Entry 1NAM (X-ray diffraction, 2.70 A resolution); this record covers chains B and P of the 5 polymer chains in the assembly.

# Chain B
Protein: BM3.3 T Cell Receptor beta-Chain
From: Mus musculus
Notes: fragment: Fv Fragment, Variable Domain
Chain sequence (113 residues; numbered 1 to 116 plus 2 insertion-coded residues; 5 numbers in that range are skipped by the numbering (no residue carries them; nothing is unmodelled there); the number before each row is that of its first residue):
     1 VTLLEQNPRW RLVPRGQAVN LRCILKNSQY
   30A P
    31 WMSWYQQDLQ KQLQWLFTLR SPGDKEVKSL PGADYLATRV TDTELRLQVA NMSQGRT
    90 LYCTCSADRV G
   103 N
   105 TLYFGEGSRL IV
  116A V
Disulfides: Cys-23/Cys-92

# Chain P
Protein: Nucleocapsid
Notes: fragment: Vesicular Stomatitis Virus Nucleoprotein fragment, residues (52-59)
UniProt: P11212 (NCAP_VSVIG); residues 1-8 here correspond to UniProt positions 52-59 (UniProt number = residue number + 51)
Chain sequence (8 residues; row label = number of the first residue in the row):
     1 RGYVYQGL

# Chain B / chain P interface
Contacting residue pairs - 4 pairs, chain B then chain P:
  Asp-97(B) with Gln-6(P); Gly-7(P)
  Val-99(B) with Val-4(P), hydrophobic; Gln-6(P)
Also at the interface, not in a pair above, chain B (4 interface residues in all): Arg-98, Asn-103
Also at the interface, not in a pair above, chain P (4 interface residues in all): Tyr-5

# Overview
Chain B and chain P each contribute 4 residues to their interface.
Chain B is BM3.3 T Cell Receptor beta-Chain (Mus musculus) and chain P is Nucleocapsid; the structure, Murine
alloreactive scfv TCR-peptide-MHC class I molecule complex, was determined by X-ray diffraction, deposited
together with 1NAN.
